PDB entry 9UD4 | electron microscopy, 3.31 A resolution | chains C and E of the 6 polymer chains in the assembly

== Chain C ==
Protein: Na(+)-translocating NADH-quinone reductase subunit C
Organism: Vibrio cholerae O395
Notes: EC 7.2.1.1
UniProtKB: A5F5Y7 (NQRC_VIBC3); residues 1-257 here = UniProt positions 1-257
Chain sequence (257 residues; numbered 1 to 257; the number before each row is that of its first residue):
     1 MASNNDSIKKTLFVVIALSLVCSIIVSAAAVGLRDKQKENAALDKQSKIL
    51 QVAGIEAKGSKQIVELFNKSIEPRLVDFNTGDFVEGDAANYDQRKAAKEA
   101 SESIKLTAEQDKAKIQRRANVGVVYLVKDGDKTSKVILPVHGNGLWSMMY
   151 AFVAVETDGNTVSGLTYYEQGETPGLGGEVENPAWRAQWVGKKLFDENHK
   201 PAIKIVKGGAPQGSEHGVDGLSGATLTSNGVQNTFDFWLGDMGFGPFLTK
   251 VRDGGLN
Unresolved in the structure: 1-5, 257
Residues lining bound ligands:
  - Ca2+ (CA): Lys45, Asp92, Arg94
  - FMN (flavin mononucleotide): Leu145, Trp146, Glu172, Thr173, Leu176, Gly177, Lys207, Gly223, Ala224, Thr225, Leu226, Thr227
Swiss-Prot annotation at these positions:
  - modified residue: Thr225 (FMN phosphoryl threonine)

== Chain E ==
Protein: Na(+)-translocating NADH-quinone reductase subunit E
Organism: Vibrio cholerae O395
Notes: EC 7.2.1.1
UniProtKB: A5F5Y5 (NQRE_VIBC3); numbering as in UniProt (aligned over 1-198)
Chain sequence (198 residues; each row starts with the number of its first residue):
     1 MEHYISLLVKSIFIENMALSFFLGMCTFLAVSKKVKTSFGLGIAVIVVLT
    51 ISVPVNNLVYNLVLKPDALVEGVDLSFLNFITFIGVIAALVQILEMILDR
   101 FFPPLYNALGIFLPLITVNCAIFGGVSFMVQRDYSFAESVVYGFGSGVGW
   151 MLAIVALAGIREKMKYSDVPPGLRGLGITFITAGLMALGFMSFSGVQL
Ion coordination: 2Fe-2S cluster Fe: Cys26, Cys120 (shared with 2 residues of chain D)
Residues lining bound ligands: 2Fe-2S cluster (FES): Gly24, Met25, Cys26, Val118, Asn119, Cys120

== How chain C and chain E interact ==
Residue-residue contacts - 5 pairs, chain C then chain E:
  Ala30(C) - Phe77(E)  hydrophobic
  Arg34(C) - Asp74(E)  salt bridge
  Arg34(C) - Phe77(E)
  Trp146(C) - Ser194(E)
  Trp146(C) - Gly195(E)
Interface residues without a listed pair, chain C (5 interface residues in all): Val26, Ser27

== In short ==
5 residues of chain C and 4 residues of chain E are in contact; the contacts include 1 salt bridge. Its one
salt-bridged contact is Arg34(C)-Asp74(E). Bound to chain C: Ca2+ and flavin mononucleotide. Ligands of chain
E: 2Fe-2S cluster.
Here chain C is Na(+)-translocating NADH-quinone reductase subunit C and chain E is Na(+)-translocating
NADH-quinone reductase subunit E, both from Vibrio cholerae O395. Entry 9UD4 (Cryo-EM structure of
Na+-translocating NADH-ubiquinone oxidoreductase NqrB-T236Y mutant from Vibrio cholerae reduced by NADH) was
determined by electron microscopy, deposited together with 9U5G, 9UD3, 9UD5, 9UD6, 9UD8, 9UD9 and 4 further
entries.
